PDB entry 6FB0 | X-ray diffraction, 2.15 A resolution | chains A and D of the 4 polymer chains in the assembly

# Chain A
Protein: DNA endonuclease I-CreI
From: Chlamydomonas reinhardtii
Notes: EC 3.1.-.-
Sequence (153 residues; numbered 2 to 154; the number before each row is that of its first residue):
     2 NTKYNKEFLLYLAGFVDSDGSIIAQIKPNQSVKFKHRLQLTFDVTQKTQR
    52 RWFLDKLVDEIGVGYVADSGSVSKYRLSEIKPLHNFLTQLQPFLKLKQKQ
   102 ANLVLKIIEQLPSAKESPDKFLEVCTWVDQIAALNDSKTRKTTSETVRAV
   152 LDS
Metal / ion sites: Ca2+ site 1: Ser-19 (shared with 1 residue of chain B; DA515(D) of chain D; 1 residue of chain F); Ca2+ site 2: Asp-20 (shared with 1 residue of chain B; DC514(D) of chain D; 1 residue of chain F); Ca2+ site 3: Ala-134, Asn-136
Residues lining bound ligands:
  - s-1,2-propanediol (PGO), molecule 1: Asp-18, Leu-97, Lys-98, Gln-101, Leu-135, Asn-136, Asp-137
  - s-1,2-propanediol (PGO), molecule 2: Asp-130, Ala-133, Ala-134, Ser-138, Arg-141, Thr-144

# Chain D
Molecule: 24-nt DNA strand
Sequence (24 nucleotides; each row starts with the number of its first residue):
   501 TCAGACTTCTCCACAGGAGTCAGA
Metal / ion sites: Ca2+ site 1: DC514 (shared with Asp-20(A) of chain A; 1 residue of chain B; 1 residue of chain F); Ca2+ site 2: DA515 (shared with Ser-19(A) of chain A; 1 residue of chain B; 1 residue of chain F)

# How chain A and chain D interact
Contacting residue pairs (37):
  Ser-19(A) / DA515(D)  phosphate contact
  Asp-20(A) / DC514(D)  phosphate contact
  Asp-20(A) / DA515(D)  phosphate contact
  Gly-21(A) / DA515(D)  sugar contact
  Gly-21(A) / DG516(D)  phosphate contact
  Ser-22(A) / DA515(D)  sugar contact
  Ser-22(A) / DG516(D)  hydrogen bond to the phosphate
  Ile-24(A) / DG516(D)  base contact
  Ile-24(A) / DG517(D)  phosphate contact
  Gln-26(A) / DG517(D)  sugar contact
  Gln-26(A) / DA518(D)  base contact
  Lys-28(A) / DG519(D)  hydrogen bond to the base
  Thr-46(A) / DC514(D)  sugar contact
  Thr-46(A) / DA515(D)  base contact
  Gln-47(A) / DC514(D)  hydrogen bond to the phosphate
  Lys-48(A) / DA513(D)  salt bridge to the phosphate
  Lys-48(A) / DC514(D)  hydrogen bond to the phosphate
  Arg-51(A) / DC514(D)  salt bridge to the phosphate
  Lys-75(A) / DA515(D)  base contact
  Lys-75(A) / DG516(D)  hydrogen bond to the base
  Arg-77(A) / DG516(D)  base contact
  Arg-77(A) / DG517(D)  hydrogen bond to the base
  Lys-98(A) / DG516(D)  salt bridge to the phosphate
  Ala-133(A) / DG517(D)  phosphate contact
  Asn-136(A) / DG516(D)  phosphate contact
  Asn-136(A) / DG517(D)  hydrogen bond to the phosphate
  Asp-137(A) / DG516(D)  hydrogen bond to the phosphate
  Ser-138(A) / DG516(D)  phosphate contact
  Ser-138(A) / DG517(D)  hydrogen bond to the phosphate
  Thr-140(A) / DG516(D)  base contact
  Thr-140(A) / DG517(D)  sugar contact
  Thr-140(A) / DA518(D)  sugar contact
  Arg-141(A) / DG517(D)  phosphate contact
  Arg-141(A) / DA518(D)  phosphate contact
  Lys-142(A) / DA518(D)  hydrogen bond to the phosphate
  Lys-142(A) / DG519(D)  salt bridge to the phosphate
  Thr-143(A) / DA518(D)  hydrogen bond to the phosphate
Other interface residues (no listed pair), chain A (29 interface residues in all): Ile-23, Ala-25, Ile-27, Pro-29, Arg-38, Asp-44, Val-73
Other interface residues (no listed pair), chain D (9 interface residues in all): DT520, DC521

# In short
The interface between chain A and chain D involves 29 residues on one side and 9 on the other, with 11
hydrogen bonds and 4 salt bridges. Among the polar pairs are Lys-28(A)/DG519(D), Lys-75(A)/DG516(D) and
Arg-77(A)/DG517(D). Ligands of chain A: s-1,2-propanediol.
Here chain A is DNA endonuclease I-CreI (Chlamydomonas reinhardtii) and chain D is a 24-nt DNA strand. Entry
6FB0 (Crystal Structure of a Tailored I-CreI Homing Endonuclease Protein (3115 variant) in complex with its
target ...) was determined by X-ray diffraction together with 6FB1, 6FB2, 6FB5, 6FB6, 6FB7, 6FB8 and 6FB9 from
the same study.
